Entry 7B92 (X-ray diffraction, 3.00 A resolution); this record covers chains A and D of the 4 polymer chains in the assembly.

# Chain A
Molecule: Splicing factor 3B subunit 3
Organism: Homo sapiens
UniProtKB: Q15393 (SF3B3_HUMAN); aligned in 2 segments with insertions or deletions, so no single offset holds: 1-760 ~ UniProt 1-442; 768-1198 ~ UniProt 768-1216
Amino-acid sequence (899 residues; numbered -9 to 1207; 318 numbers in that range are skipped by the numbering (no residue carries them; nothing is unmodelled there); the number before each row is that of its first residue; numbers below 1 keep their minus sign (Gly-9 is residue -9)):
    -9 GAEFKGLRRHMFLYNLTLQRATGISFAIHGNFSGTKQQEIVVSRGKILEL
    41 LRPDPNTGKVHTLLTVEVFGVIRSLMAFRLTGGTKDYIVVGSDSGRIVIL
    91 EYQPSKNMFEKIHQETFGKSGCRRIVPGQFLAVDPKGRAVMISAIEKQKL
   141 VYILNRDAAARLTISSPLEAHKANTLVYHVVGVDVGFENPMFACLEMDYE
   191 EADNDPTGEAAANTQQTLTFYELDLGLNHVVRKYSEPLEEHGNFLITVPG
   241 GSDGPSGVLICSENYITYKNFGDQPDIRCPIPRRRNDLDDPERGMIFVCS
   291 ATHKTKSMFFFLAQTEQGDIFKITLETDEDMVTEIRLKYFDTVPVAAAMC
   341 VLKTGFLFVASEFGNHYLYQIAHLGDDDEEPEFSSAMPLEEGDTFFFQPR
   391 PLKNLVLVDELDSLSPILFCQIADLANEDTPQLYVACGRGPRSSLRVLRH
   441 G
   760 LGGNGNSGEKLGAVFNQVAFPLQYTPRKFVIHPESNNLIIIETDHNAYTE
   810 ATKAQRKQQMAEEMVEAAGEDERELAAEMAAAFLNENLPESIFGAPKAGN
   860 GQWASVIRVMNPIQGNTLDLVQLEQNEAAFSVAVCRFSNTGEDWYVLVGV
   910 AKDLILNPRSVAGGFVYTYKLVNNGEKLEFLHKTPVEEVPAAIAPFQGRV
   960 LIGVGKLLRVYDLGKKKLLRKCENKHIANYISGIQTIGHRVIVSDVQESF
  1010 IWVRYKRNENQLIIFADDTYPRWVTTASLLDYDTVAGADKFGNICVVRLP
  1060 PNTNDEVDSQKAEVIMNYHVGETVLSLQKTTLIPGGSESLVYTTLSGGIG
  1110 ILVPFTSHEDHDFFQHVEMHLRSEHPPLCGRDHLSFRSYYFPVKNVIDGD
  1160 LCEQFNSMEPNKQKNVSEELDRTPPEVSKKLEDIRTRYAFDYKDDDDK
Unresolved in the structure: -9 to -2, 760-772, 827-832, 1198-1207
Construct notes: expression tag (-9 to 0, 1199-1207); linker (761-767)

# Chain D
Molecule: PHD finger-like domain-containing protein 5A
Organism: Homo sapiens
UniProtKB: Q7RTV0 (PHF5A_HUMAN); residue numbers follow UniProt; this construct covers 1-98
Amino-acid sequence (108 residues; row label = number of the first residue in the row; numbers below 1 keep their minus sign (Gly-9 is residue -9)):
    -9 GPLGSPGSRAMAKHHPDLIFCRKQAGVAIGRLCEKCDGKCVICDSYVRPC
    41 TLVRICDECNYGSYQGRCVICGGPGVSDAYYCKECTIQEKDRDGCPKIVN
    91 LGSSKTDL
Unresolved in the structure: -9 to 5
Construct notes: expression tag (-9 to 0)
Glycans and other covalent adducts: compound T2W linked to Cys26
Ion coordination: Zn2+ site 1: Cys11, Cys46, Cys49, Cys85; Zn2+ site 2: Cys23, Cys58, Cys61; Zn2+ site 3: Cys30, Cys33, Cys72, Cys75
Ligand contacts: T2W ([(Z,2S)-5-[[4-[(2E,4E)-3-methyl-5-[(2S,4R)-4,6,6-trimethyl-4-oxidanyl-oxan-2-yl]penta-2,4-dienyl]cyclohexyl]amino]-5-oxidanylidene-pent-3-en-2-yl] N-methylcarbamate): Lys25, Lys29, Tyr36, Ile60
What the authors report for this chain:
  - binding site for T2W: Cys26
  - mutagenesis - C26H: decreased binding to T2W
  - mutagenesis - C26H: unchanged growth in response to PB
  - mutagenesis - K29A, K29R: increased growth in response to SSA/SD6
  - mutagenesis - Y36A: increased growth in response to SSA and SD6

# Chain A / chain D interface
Contacting residue pairs - 17 pairs, chain A then chain D:
  Gly85(A) - Arg82(D)
  Arg86(A) - Arg82(D)
  Glu105(A) - Arg44(D)  salt bridge
  Thr106(A) - Arg82(D)
  Phe107(A) - Gln14(D)
  Gly108(A) - Arg82(D)  hydrogen bond (backbone-side chain)
  Lys109(A) - Glu79(D)  hydrogen bond (side chain-backbone)
  Lys109(A) - Asp83(D)  salt bridge
  Ser110(A) - Glu79(D)  hydrogen bond
  Ile154(A) - Val17(D)
  Ser155(A) - Val17(D)
  Ser156(A) - Gly16(D)
  Ser156(A) - Val17(D)  hydrogen bond (side chain-backbone)
  Ser156(A) - Asp47(D)  hydrogen bond
  Pro157(A) - Gln14(D)
  Pro157(A) - Ala15(D)
  Glu159(A) - Gln14(D)
Interface residues without a listed pair, chain A (15 interface residues in all): Leu140, Gly1139
Interface residues without a listed pair, chain D (11 interface residues in all): Gln78, Asp81

# Summary
15 residues of chain A and 11 residues of chain D are in contact, with 5 hydrogen bonds and 2 salt bridges.
Polar contacts include Glu105(A)-Arg44(D), Lys109(A)-Asp83(D) and Gly108(A)-Arg82(D). From the paper: a
binding site for T2W at Cys26(D); K29A and K29R of chain D increase growth in response to SSA/SD6; 4
substitutions were tested in all.
Chain A is Splicing factor 3B subunit 3 and chain D is PHD finger-like domain-containing protein 5A, both from
Homo sapiens; the structure, Structure of a minimal SF3B core in complex with sudemycin D6 (form II), was
determined by X-ray diffraction, deposited together with 7B0I, 7B91, 7B9C, 7OMF, 7ONB and 7OPI.
